Entry 2Z7F (X-ray diffraction, 1.70 A resolution); this record covers chains E and I.

Chain E:
Protein: Leukocyte elastase
Source organism: Homo sapiens
Notes: EC 3.4.21.37; fragment: Peptidase S1 domain
Reference sequence: P08246 (ELNE_HUMAN); the construct lacks a stretch of the UniProt sequence and is renumbered around it, so the offset changes along the chain: 16-36 = UniProt 30-50; 38-62 = UniProt 51-75; 63-65 = UniProt 78-80; 66-92 = UniProt 82-108; 8 more segments
Sequence (218 residues; row label = number of the first residue in the row; note: 19 numbers in that range are skipped by the numbering (no residue carries them; nothing is unmodelled there); a row labelled like 62A-62B holds insertion residues (62A, then the next letters in order)):
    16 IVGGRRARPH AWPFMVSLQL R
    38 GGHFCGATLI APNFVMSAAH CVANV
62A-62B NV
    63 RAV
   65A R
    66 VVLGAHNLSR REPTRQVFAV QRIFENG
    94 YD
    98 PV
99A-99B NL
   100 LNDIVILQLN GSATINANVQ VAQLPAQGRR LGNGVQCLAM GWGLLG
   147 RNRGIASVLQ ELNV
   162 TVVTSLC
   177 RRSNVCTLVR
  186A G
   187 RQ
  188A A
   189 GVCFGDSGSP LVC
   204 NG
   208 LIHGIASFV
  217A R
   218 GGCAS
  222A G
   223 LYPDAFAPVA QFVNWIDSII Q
Disulfides: Cys42-Cys58, Cys136-Cys201, Cys168-Cys182, Cys191-Cys220
Covalent attachments: glycan linked to Asn109, Asn159
Curated features (UniProtKB/Swiss-Prot):
  - active site (Charge relay system): His57, Asp102, Ser195
  - glycosylation (N-linked (GlcNAc...) asparagine): Asn72, Asn109, Asn159

Chain I:
Protein: Antileukoproteinase
Source organism: Homo sapiens
Notes: fragment: WAP 2 domain
Reference sequence: P03973 (SLPI_HUMAN); residues 58-107 here correspond to UniProt positions 83-132 (UniProt number = residue number + 25)
Sequence (50 residues; each row starts with the number of its first residue):
    58 RRKPGKCPVT YGQCLMLNPP NFCEMDGQCK RDLKCCMGMC GKSCVSPVKA
Disulfides: Cys64-Cys93, Cys71-Cys97, Cys80-Cys92, Cys86-Cys101
Curated features (UniProtKB/Swiss-Prot):
  - site: Leu72, Met73 (Reactive bond for chymotrypsin, trypsin and elastase)
From the paper describing this entry:
  - contacts within the chain: Cys71-Met96
  - specificity-determining residues: Tyr68, Leu72 (proposed by the authors, not directly observed)

How chain E and chain I interact:
Residue-residue contacts (38; chain E residue first):
  Phe41(E) - Met73(I)  hydrophobic
  His57(E) - Cys71(I)
  His57(E) - Leu72(I)
  His57(E) - Met73(I)
  His57(E) - Cys97(I)
  Cys58(E) - Met73(I)
  Asn61(E) - Pro77(I)
  Asn61(E) - Phe79(I)
  Val99(E) - Met96(I)
  Asn99A(E) - Met96(I)
  Leu99B(E) - Cys71(I)  hydrophobic
  Leu99B(E) - Met96(I)  hydrophobic
  Leu143(E) - Leu74(I)  hydrophobic
  Ile151(E) - Leu74(I)  hydrophobic
  Arg177(E) - Tyr68(I)
  Val190(E) - Leu72(I)  hydrophobic
  Cys191(E) - Leu72(I)
  Phe192(E) - Cys71(I)
  Phe192(E) - Leu72(I)
  Phe192(E) - Met73(I)
  Phe192(E) - Leu74(I)
  Gly193(E) - Leu72(I)  hydrogen bond (backbone-backbone)
  Gly193(E) - Leu74(I)
  Asp194(E) - Leu72(I)  hydrogen bond (backbone-backbone)
  Ser195(E) - Leu72(I)  hydrogen bond (side chain-backbone)
  Ser195(E) - Met73(I)  hydrogen bond (side chain-backbone)
  Ser214(E) - Cys71(I)
  Ser214(E) - Leu72(I)  hydrogen bond (backbone-backbone)
  Phe215(E) - Tyr68(I)  hydrophobic
  Phe215(E) - Gln70(I)
  Phe215(E) - Cys71(I)
  Phe215(E) - Leu72(I)
  Phe215(E) - Met96(I)  hydrophobic
  Val216(E) - Gly69(I)
  Val216(E) - Gln70(I)  hydrogen bond (backbone-backbone)
  Val216(E) - Leu72(I)  hydrophobic
  Arg217A(E) - Tyr68(I)  hydrogen bond
  Arg217A(E) - Gly69(I)
Also at the interface, not in a pair above, chain E (27 interface residues in all): His40, Cys42, Val62, Pro98, Leu167, Ala213, Gly218
The authors on this interface:
  - specific contacts: Arg217A(E)-Tyr68(I) (hydrogen bond)
  - interface residues, chain I: Leu72(I)

In short:
Chain E and chain I form an interface of 27 and 11 residues respectively, with 7 hydrogen bonds. Polar pairs
include Ser195(E)-Leu72(I), Ser195(E)-Met73(I) and Arg217A(E)-Tyr68(I). The authors report a hydrogen bond
between Arg217A(E) and Tyr68(I). From UniProt: 3 active-site residues on chain E. From the paper: the
interface residue Leu72(I); specificity determinants Tyr68(I) and Leu72(I).
Here chain E is Leukocyte elastase and chain I is Antileukoproteinase, both from Homo sapiens. Entry 2Z7F
(Crystal structure of the complex of human neutrophil elastase with 1/2SLPI) was determined by X-ray
diffraction.
